Entry 6S92 (X-ray diffraction, 1.93 A resolution); this record covers chain A.

[Chain A]
Name: Genome polyprotein
Organism: Usutu virus
Notes: EC 3.4.21.91, 3.6.1.15, 3.6.4.13, 2.1.1.56, 2.1.1.57, 2.7.7.48
Reference sequence: Q5WPU5 (POLG_USUV); residues 299-401 here correspond to UniProt positions 591-693 (UniProt number = residue number + 292)
Sequence (103 residues; row label = number of the first residue in the row):
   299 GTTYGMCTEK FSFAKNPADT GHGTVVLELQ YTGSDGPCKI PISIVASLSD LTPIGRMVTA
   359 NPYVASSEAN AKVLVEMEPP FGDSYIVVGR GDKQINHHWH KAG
Not modelled in the structure: 299, 401
Disulfides: Cys305-Cys336

[Overview]
Chain A is Genome polyprotein (Usutu virus); the structure, Crystal structure of group A of Usutu virus
envelope protein domain III, was determined by X-ray diffraction (same publication as 6S93, 6S94 and 6S95).
